5S5K - chains A and E of the 6 polymer chains in the assembly; structure by X-ray diffraction, 2.41 A resolution.

[Chain A]
Protein: Tubulin alpha-1B chain
Organism: Bos taurus
Reference sequence: P81947 (TBA1B_BOVIN); residue numbers follow UniProt; this construct covers 1-451
Amino-acid sequence (451 residues; each row starts with the number of its first residue):
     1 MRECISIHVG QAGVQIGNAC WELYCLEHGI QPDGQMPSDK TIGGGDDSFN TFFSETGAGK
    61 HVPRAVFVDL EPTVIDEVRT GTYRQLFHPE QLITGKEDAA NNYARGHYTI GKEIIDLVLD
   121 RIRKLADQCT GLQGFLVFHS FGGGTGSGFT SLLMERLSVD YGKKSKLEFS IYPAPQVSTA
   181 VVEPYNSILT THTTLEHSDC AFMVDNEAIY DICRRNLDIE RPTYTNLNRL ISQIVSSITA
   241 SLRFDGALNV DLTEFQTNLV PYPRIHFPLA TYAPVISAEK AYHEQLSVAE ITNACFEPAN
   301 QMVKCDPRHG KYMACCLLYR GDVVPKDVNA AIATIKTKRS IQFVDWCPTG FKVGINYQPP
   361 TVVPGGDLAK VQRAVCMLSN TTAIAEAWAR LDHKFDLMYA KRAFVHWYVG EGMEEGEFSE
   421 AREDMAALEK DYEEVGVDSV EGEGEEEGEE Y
Disordered / not traced: 439-451
Ion coordination: Ca2+: Asp-39, Thr-41, Gly-44, Glu-55
Small-molecule neighbours: GTP (guanosine-5'-triphosphate): Gly-10, Gln-11, Ala-12, Gln-15, Ile-16, Asp-69, Asp-98, Ala-99, Ala-100, Asn-101, Ser-140, Gly-142, Gly-143, Gly-144, Thr-145, Gly-146, Ile-171, Pro-173, Val-177, Ser-178, Glu-183, Asn-206, Tyr-224, Leu-227, Asn-228, Ile-231

[Chain E]
Protein: Stathmin-4
Organism: Rattus norvegicus
Reference sequence: P63043 (STMN4_RAT); residues 5-145 here correspond to UniProt positions 49-189 (UniProt number = residue number + 44)
Amino-acid sequence (143 residues; row label = number of the first residue in the row):
     3 MADMEVIELN KCTSGQSFEV ILKPPSFDGV PEFNASLPRR RDPSLEEIQK KLEAAEERRK
    63 YQEAELLKHL AEKREHEREV IQKAIEENNN FIKMAKEKLA QKMESNKENR EAHLAAMLER
   123 LQEKDKHAEE VRKNKELKEE ASR
Disordered / not traced: 3-5, 29-43, 144-145
Differences from the reference sequence: initiating methionine (3); expression tag (4)

[Interface between chain A and chain E]
Residue-residue contacts (59; chain A residue first):
  His-107(A) / Leu-54(E)
  Tyr-108(A) / Ala-57(E)  hydrophobic
  Thr-109(A) / Arg-61(E)  hydrogen bond
  Lys-112(A) / Leu-54(E)
  Lys-112(A) / Glu-58(E)  salt bridge
  Glu-155(A) / Ile-50(E)
  Arg-156(A) / Leu-47(E)
  Arg-156(A) / Gln-51(E)
  Ser-158(A) / Asp-44(E)
  Val-159(A) / Pro-45(E)
  Glu-196(A) / Asp-44(E)
  His-197(A) / Asp-44(E)
  His-197(A) / Pro-45(E)
  Asp-245(A) / Cys-14(E)
  Asp-245(A) / Ser-16(E)  hydrogen bond (backbone-side chain)
  Ala-247(A) / Asn-12(E)
  Ala-247(A) / Ser-19(E)
  Leu-248(A) / Ser-19(E)
  Pro-325(A) / Gln-18(E)
  Pro-325(A) / Phe-20(E)  hydrophobic
  Asn-329(A) / Met-6(E)
  Asn-329(A) / Val-8(E)
  Asn-329(A) / Phe-20(E)
  Asn-329(A) / Val-22(E)
  Ile-332(A) / Val-22(E)  hydrophobic
  Lys-336(A) / Leu-24(E)
  Asp-345(A) / Pro-27(E)
  Asp-345(A) / Ser-28(E)  hydrogen bond (backbone-backbone)
  Cys-347(A) / Pro-27(E)
  Pro-348(A) / Lys-25(E)
  Pro-348(A) / Pro-27(E)
  Thr-349(A) / Ile-23(E)
  Thr-349(A) / Leu-24(E)  hydrogen bond (backbone-backbone)
  Thr-349(A) / Lys-25(E)  hydrogen bond (backbone-backbone)
  Gly-350(A) / Val-22(E)
  Phe-351(A) / Glu-21(E)
  Phe-351(A) / Val-22(E)  hydrogen bond (backbone-backbone)
  Phe-351(A) / Leu-24(E)  hydrophobic
  Lys-352(A) / Phe-20(E)
  Lys-352(A) / Glu-21(E)  salt bridge
  Val-353(A) / Ser-19(E)
  Val-353(A) / Phe-20(E)  hydrogen bond (backbone-backbone)
  Gly-354(A) / Gln-18(E)
  Ile-355(A) / Ser-16(E)
  Ile-355(A) / Gly-17(E)
  Ile-355(A) / Gln-18(E)  hydrogen bond (backbone-backbone)
  Asn-356(A) / Ser-16(E)  hydrogen bond (side chain-backbone)
  Tyr-357(A) / Thr-15(E)
  Tyr-357(A) / Ser-16(E)  hydrogen bond (backbone-backbone)
  Tyr-357(A) / Gly-17(E)
  Tyr-357(A) / Gln-18(E)  hydrogen bond
  Val-409(A) / Gln-64(E)  hydrogen bond (backbone-side chain)
  Gly-410(A) / Arg-61(E)
  Gly-410(A) / Gln-64(E)
  Glu-411(A) / Arg-61(E)  hydrogen bond (backbone-side chain)
  Gly-412(A) / Ala-57(E)
  Gly-412(A) / Arg-60(E)  hydrogen bond (backbone-side chain)
  Gly-412(A) / Arg-61(E)
  Glu-414(A) / Arg-60(E)  salt bridge
Other interface residues (no listed pair), chain A (39 interface residues in all): Leu-152, Gly-246, Val-328, Ala-333, Trp-346
Other interface residues (no listed pair), chain E (32 interface residues in all): Pro-26, Ser-46, Lys-53, Glu-55

[In short]
39 residues of chain A and 32 residues of chain E are in contact; the contacts include 14 hydrogen bonds and 3
salt bridges. Polar pairs include Lys-112(A)/Glu-58(E), Lys-352(A)/Glu-21(E) and Glu-414(A)/Arg-60(E). Ligands
of chain A: GTP. Asp-39(A), Thr-41(A), Gly-44(A) and Glu-55(A) coordinate Ca2+.
Chain A is Tubulin alpha-1B chain (Bos taurus) and chain E is Stathmin-4 (Rattus norvegicus); the structure,
Tubulin-Z2472938267-complex, was determined by X-ray diffraction, deposited together with 5S4L, 5S4M, 5S4N,
5S4O, 5S4P, 5S4Q and 52 further entries.
